PDB entry 2RK8 | X-ray diffraction, 2.00 A resolution | chain A

[Chain A]
Name: Phosphoenolpyruvate carboxykinase, cytosolic [GTP]
Source organism: Rattus norvegicus
Notes: EC 4.1.1.32
UniProt: P07379 (PPCKC_RAT); residues 1-622 here = UniProt positions 1-622
Chain sequence (624 residues; row label = number of the first residue in the row; numbers below 1 keep their minus sign (Gly-1 is residue -1)):
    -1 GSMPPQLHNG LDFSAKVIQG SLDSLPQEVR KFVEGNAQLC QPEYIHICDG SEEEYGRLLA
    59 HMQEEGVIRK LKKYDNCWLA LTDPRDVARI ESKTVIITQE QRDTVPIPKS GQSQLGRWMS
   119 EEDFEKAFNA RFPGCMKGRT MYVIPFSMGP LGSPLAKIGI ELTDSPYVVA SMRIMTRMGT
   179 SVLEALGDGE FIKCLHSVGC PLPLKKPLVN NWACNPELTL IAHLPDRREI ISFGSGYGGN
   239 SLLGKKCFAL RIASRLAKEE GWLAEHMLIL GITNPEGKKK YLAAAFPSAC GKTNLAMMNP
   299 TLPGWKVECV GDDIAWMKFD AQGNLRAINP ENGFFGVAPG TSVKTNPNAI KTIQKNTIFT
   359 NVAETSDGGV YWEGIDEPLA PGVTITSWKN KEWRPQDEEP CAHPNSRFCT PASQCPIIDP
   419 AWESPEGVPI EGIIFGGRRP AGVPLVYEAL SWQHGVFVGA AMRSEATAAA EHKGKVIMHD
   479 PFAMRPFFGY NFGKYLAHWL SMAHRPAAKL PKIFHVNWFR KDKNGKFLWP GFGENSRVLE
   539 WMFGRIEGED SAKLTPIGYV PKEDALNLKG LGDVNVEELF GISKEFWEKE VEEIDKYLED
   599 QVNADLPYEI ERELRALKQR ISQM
Not modelled in the structure: -1 to 0
Differences from the reference sequence: expression tag (-1 to 0)
Swiss-Prot annotation at these positions:
  - region: Gly457 to Gly487 (Omega-loop)
  - active site: Cys288
  - binding site (substrate): Arg87, Tyr235 to Gly237, Ser286, Asn403 to Arg405
  - binding site (Mn(2+)): Lys244, His264, Asp311
  - binding site (GTP): Ala287 to Asn292, Arg405, Arg436, Phe530 to Asn533
  - modified residue: Ser19 (Phosphoserine), Lys70 (N6-acetyllysine), Lys71 (N6-acetyllysine), Ser90 (Phosphoserine), Lys91 (N6-acetyllysine), Ser118 (Phosphoserine), Thr178 (Phosphothreonine), Ser286 (Phosphoserine), Lys473 (N6-acetyllysine), Lys521 (N6-acetyllysine), Lys524 (N6-acetyllysine), Lys594 (N6-acetyllysine)
  - mutagenesis: Glu89 (E89A/D/Q: Abolished phosphoenolpyruvate carboxykinase activity; decreased affinity for oxaloacetate), Ser90 (S90A: Decreased phosphorylation and increased acetylation levels), Lys91 (K91Q: 3-fold decrease of affinity for phosphoenolpyruvate), His477 (H477R: Destabilization of the closed state of the omega-loop, resulting in decreased capture rates for the weaker binding substrates associated with catalysis in the phosphoenolpyruvate to ...)
Bound ions: Na+: Leu79, Asn208; Mn2+: Lys244, His264, Asp311 (together with phosphonoformic acid)
Residues lining bound ligands: phosphonoformic acid (PPF): Arg87, Tyr235, Lys243, Lys244, His264, Ser286, Ala287, Asp311, Phe333, Arg405, Ala467, Phe485

[In short]
Chain A binds phosphonoformic acid. The Na+ site is built by Leu79 and Asn208. Lys244, His264 and Asp311 form
the Mn2+ site. From UniProt: active-site residue Cys288, 8 substrate-binding residues, 3 Mn2+-binding residues
and 12 GTP-binding residues.
Chain A is Phosphoenolpyruvate carboxykinase, cytosolic [GTP] (Rattus norvegicus); the structure, The
Structure of rat cytosolic PEPCK in complex with phosphonoformate, was determined by X-ray diffraction,
deposited together with 2RK7, 2RKA, 2RKD and 2RKE.
